PDB entry 5EPA | X-ray diffraction, 2.24 A resolution | chain A

[Chain A]
Molecule: SnoK
Source organism: Streptomyces nogalater
UniProtKB: Q9RN60 (Q9RN60_STRNO); numbering as in UniProt (aligned over 2-267)
Chain sequence (279 residues; row label = number of the first residue in the row; numbers below 1 keep their minus sign (Met-11 is residue -11)):
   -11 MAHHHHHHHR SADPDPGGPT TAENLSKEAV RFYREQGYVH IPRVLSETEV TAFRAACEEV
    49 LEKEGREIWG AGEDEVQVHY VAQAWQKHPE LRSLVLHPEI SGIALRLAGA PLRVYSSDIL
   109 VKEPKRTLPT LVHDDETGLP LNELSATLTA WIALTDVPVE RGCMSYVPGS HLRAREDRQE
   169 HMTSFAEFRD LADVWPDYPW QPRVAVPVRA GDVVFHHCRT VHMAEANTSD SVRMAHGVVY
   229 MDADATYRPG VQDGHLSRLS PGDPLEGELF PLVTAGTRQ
Unresolved in the structure: -11 to 4, 263-267
Sequence notes: initiating methionine (-11); expression tag (-10 to 1)
Ion coordination: Fe ion: His121, Asp123, His210 (together with 2-oxoglutaric acid)
Ligand contacts: 2-oxoglutaric acid (AKG): Trp57, Val66, Leu108, Lys110, Thr118, His121, Asp123, Thr137, Trp139, Met152, His204, His210, Ala212, Arg221

[In short]
Chain A binds 2-oxoglutaric acid. His121, Asp123 and His210 form the Fe ion site.
Chain A is SnoK (Streptomyces nogalater); the structure, Crystal structure of non-heme alpha ketoglutarate
dependent carbocyclase SnoK from nogalamycin biosynthesis, was determined by X-ray diffraction, deposited
together with 5EP9, 5EQU and 5ERL.
